PDB entry 9GFM | electron microscopy, 3.80 A resolution | chains K and O of the 11 polymer chains in the assembly

# Chain K
Molecule: Nucleosomal DNA strand 1
Sequence (139 nucleotides; each row starts with the number of its first residue; numbers below 1 keep their minus sign (DA-57 is residue -57)):
   -57 ACATGCACAG GATGTATATA TCTGACACGT GCCTGGAGAC TAGGGAGTAA TCCCCTTGGC
     3 GGTTAAAACG CGGGGGACAG CGCGTACGTG CGTTTAAGCG GTGCTAGAGC TGTCTACGAC
    63 CAATTGAGCG GCCTCGGCA

# Chain O
Protein: Histone H2A type 1-B/E
From: Homo sapiens
Reference sequence: P04908 (H2A1B_HUMAN); residues 13-118 here correspond to UniProt positions 14-119 (UniProt number = residue number + 1)
Sequence (106 residues; numbered 13 to 118; the number before each row is that of its first residue):
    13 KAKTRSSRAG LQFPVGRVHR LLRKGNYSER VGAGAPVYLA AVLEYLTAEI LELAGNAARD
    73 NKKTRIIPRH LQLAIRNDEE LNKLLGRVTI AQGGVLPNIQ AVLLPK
UniProt features mapped onto this chain:
  - modified residue: Lys13 (N6-(beta-hydroxybutyryl)lysine), Lys36 (N6-(2-hydroxyisobutyryl)lysine), Lys74 (N6-(2-hydroxyisobutyryl)lysine), Lys75 (N6-(2-hydroxyisobutyryl)lysine), Lys95 (N6-(2-hydroxyisobutyryl)lysine), Gln104 (N5-methylglutamine), Lys118 (N6-(2-hydroxyisobutyryl)lysine)
  - cross-link (Glycyl lysine isopeptide (Lys-Gly)): Lys13 (interchain with G-Cter in ubiquitin), Lys15 (interchain with G-Cter in ubiquitin)

# Interface between chain K and chain O
Pairs across the interface (13; chain K residue first):
  DT-54(K) - Arg77(O)  sugar contact
  DT-45(K) - Arg32(O)  hydrogen bond to the phosphate
  DG-44(K) - Gly28(O)  phosphate contact
  DG-44(K) - Arg29(O)  phosphate contact
  DG-44(K) - Arg32(O)  salt bridge to the phosphate
  DT-43(K) - Lys15(O)  phosphate contact
  DT-43(K) - Thr16(O)  phosphate contact
  DT-43(K) - Arg17(O)  salt bridge to the phosphate
  DT-43(K) - Arg20(O)  phosphate contact
  DT-43(K) - Gly28(O)  phosphate contact
  DA-42(K) - Lys15(O)  phosphate contact
  DA-42(K) - Arg20(O)  salt bridge to the phosphate
  DT-35(K) - Arg42(O)  sugar contact
Interface residues without a listed pair, chain K (7 interface residues in all): DA-55
Interface residues without a listed pair, chain O (11 interface residues in all): Lys13, Ala14

# In short
The interface between chain K and chain O involves 7 residues on one side and 11 on the other; the contacts
include 1 hydrogen bond and 3 salt bridges. Among the polar pairs are DT-45(K)-Arg32(O), DG-44(K)-Arg32(O) and
DT-43(K)-Arg17(O).
Chain K is Nucleosomal DNA strand 1 and chain O is Histone H2A type 1-B/E (Homo sapiens); the structure,
CryoEM structure of the human INO80 core-nucleosome complex state N-7, was determined by electron microscopy.
